PDB entry 4BQR | X-ray diffraction, 2.05 A resolution | chains A and B of the 4 polymer chains in the assembly

[Chain A (and B)]
Molecule: Enoyl-[acyl-carrier-protein] reductase [NADH]
From: Mycobacterium tuberculosis
Notes: EC 1.3.1.9; chain B of this document is another copy of the same molecule, construct and numbering; everything in this record applies to it too
UniProt: P0A5Y6 (INHA_MYCTU); residues 1-269 here = UniProt positions 1-269
Chain sequence (269 residues; each row starts with the number of its first residue):
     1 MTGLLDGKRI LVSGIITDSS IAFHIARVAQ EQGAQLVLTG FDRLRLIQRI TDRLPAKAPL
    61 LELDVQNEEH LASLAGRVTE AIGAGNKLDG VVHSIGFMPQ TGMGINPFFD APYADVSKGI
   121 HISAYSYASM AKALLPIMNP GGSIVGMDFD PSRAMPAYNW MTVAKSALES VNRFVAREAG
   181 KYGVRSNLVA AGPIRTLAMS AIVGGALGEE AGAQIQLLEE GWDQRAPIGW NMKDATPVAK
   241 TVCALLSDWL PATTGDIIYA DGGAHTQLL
Unresolved in the structure: 1 (chain B: 1, 202-207)
Ligand contacts:
  - IBH ((NZ)-2-[2,6-bis(fluoranyl)phenyl]-N-[5-[(1S)-1-(4-methyl-1,3-thiazol-2-yl)-1-oxidanyl-ethyl]-3H-1,3,4-thiadiazol-2-ylidene]ethanamide): G96, F97, M98, P99, Q100, M103, F149, Y158, M161, K165, T196, A198, M199, I202, L207
  - NAD (nicotinamide-adenine-dinucleotide): G14, I15, I16, S20, I21, A22, F41, L63, D64, V65, Q66, S94, I95, G96, F97, I122, M147, D148, F149, M161, K165, A191, G192, P193, I194, T196, M199

[How chain A and chain B interact]
Residue-residue contacts - 26 pairs, chain A then chain B:
  D150(A) with R153(B), salt bridge
  R153(A) with R153(B); H265(B), hydrogen bond (side chain-backbone); T266(B); Q267(B); L268(B)
  A154(A) with T266(B), hydrogen bond (backbone-backbone); Q267(B); L268(B), hydrogen bond (backbone-backbone)
  M155(A) with L268(B), hydrophobic
  P156(A) with L269(B)
  L217(A) with L269(B), hydrophobic
  L218(A) with L269(B), hydrophobic
  H265(A) with R153(B), hydrogen bond (backbone-side chain)
  T266(A) with R153(B); A154(B), hydrogen bond (backbone-backbone)
  Q267(A) with R153(B); A154(B)
  L268(A) with R153(B); A154(B), hydrogen bond (backbone-backbone); M155(B), hydrophobic; W222(B), hydrophobic; R225(B)
  L269(A) with P156(B); L217(B); L218(B), hydrophobic
Also at the interface, not in a pair above, chain A (14 interface residues in all): W222, R225
Also at the interface, not in a pair above, chain B (16 interface residues in all): D150, S152, Q214

[Overview]
The interface between chain A and chain B involves 14 residues on one side and 16 on the other; the contacts
include 6 hydrogen bonds and 1 salt bridge. Among the polar pairs are D150(A)-R153(B), R153(A)-H265(B) and
A154(A)-T266(B).
Both chains are Enoyl-[acyl-carrier-protein] reductase [NADH] (Mycobacterium tuberculosis). Entry 4BQR (Mtb
InhA complex with Methyl-thiazole compound 11) was determined by X-ray diffraction (same publication as 4BQP).
